Entry 3P5K (X-ray diffraction, 2.09 A resolution); this record covers chain A.

[Chain A]
Molecule: Mitogen-activated protein kinase 14
Source organism: Mus musculus
Notes: EC 2.7.11.24
Reference sequence: P47811 (MK14_MOUSE); residues 2-360 here = UniProt positions 2-360
Amino-acid sequence (366 residues; each row starts with the number of its first residue; numbers below 1 keep their minus sign (Met-5 is residue -5)):
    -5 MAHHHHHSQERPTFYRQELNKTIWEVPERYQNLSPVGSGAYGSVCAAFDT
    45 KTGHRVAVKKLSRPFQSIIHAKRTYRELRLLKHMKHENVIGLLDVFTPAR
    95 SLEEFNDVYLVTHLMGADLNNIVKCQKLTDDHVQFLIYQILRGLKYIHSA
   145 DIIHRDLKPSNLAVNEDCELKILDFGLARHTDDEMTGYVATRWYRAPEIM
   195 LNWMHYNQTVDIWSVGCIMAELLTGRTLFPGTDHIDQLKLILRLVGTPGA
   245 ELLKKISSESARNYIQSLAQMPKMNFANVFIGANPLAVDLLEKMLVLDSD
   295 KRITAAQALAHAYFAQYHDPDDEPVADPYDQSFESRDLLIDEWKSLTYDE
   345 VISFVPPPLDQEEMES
Not modelled in the structure: -5 to 4, 33-35, 171-183, 353-360
Construct notes: expression tag (-5 to 1)
Ligand contacts: P5K (1-{5-tert-butyl-3-[(1,1-dioxidothiomorpholin-4-yl)carbonyl]thiophen-2-yl}-3-naphthalen-1-ylurea): Val38, Ala51, Val52, Lys53, Arg67, Glu71, Leu74, Leu75, Met78, Val83, Ile84, Leu104, Val105, Thr106, Ile141, Ile146, His148, Ile166, Leu167, Asp168, Phe169, Gly170

[Overview]
Ligands of chain A: compound P5K.
Chain A is Mitogen-activated protein kinase 14 (Mus musculus); the structure, P38 inhibitor-bound, was
determined by X-ray diffraction together with 3P78, 3P79, 3P7A, 3P7B and 3P7C from the same study.
